8BOQ - chains A and E of the 6 polymer chains in the assembly; structure by X-ray diffraction, 1.55 A resolution.

[Chain A]
Name: Nitrogenase protein alpha chain
Organism: Azotobacter vinelandii DJ
Notes: EC 1.18.6.1
Reference sequence: C1DK94 (C1DK94_AZOVD); residues 2-516 here = UniProt positions 2-516
Sequence (515 residues; each row starts with the number of its first residue):
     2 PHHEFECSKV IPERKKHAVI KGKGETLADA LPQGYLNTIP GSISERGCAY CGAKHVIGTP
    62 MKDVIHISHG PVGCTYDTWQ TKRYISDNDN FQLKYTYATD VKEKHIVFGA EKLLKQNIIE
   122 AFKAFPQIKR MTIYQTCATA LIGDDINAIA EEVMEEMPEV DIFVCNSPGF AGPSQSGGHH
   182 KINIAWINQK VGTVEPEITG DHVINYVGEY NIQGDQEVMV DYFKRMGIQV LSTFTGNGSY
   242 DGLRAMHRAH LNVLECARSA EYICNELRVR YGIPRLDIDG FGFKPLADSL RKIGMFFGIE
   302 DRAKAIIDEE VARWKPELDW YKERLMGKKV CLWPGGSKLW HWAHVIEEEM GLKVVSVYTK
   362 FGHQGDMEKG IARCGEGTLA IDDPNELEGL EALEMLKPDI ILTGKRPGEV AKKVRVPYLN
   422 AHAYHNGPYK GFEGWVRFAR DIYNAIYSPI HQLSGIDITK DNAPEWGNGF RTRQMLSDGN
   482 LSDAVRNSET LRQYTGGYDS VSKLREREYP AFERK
Bound ions: fe(8)-S(7) cluster Fe: Cys49, Cys75, Cys138 (shared with 3 residues of chain B); FeFe cofactor Fe: Cys257, His423 (together with 3-hydroxy-3-carboxy-adipic acid, oxygen atom)
Ligand contacts:
  - fe(8)-S(7) cluster (CLF): Cys49, Tyr51, Pro72, Gly74, Cys75, Asp78, Thr137, Cys138, Pro169, Gly170
  - hydrosulfuric acid (H2S): Arg47, Gly48, Ser175, Gln176, Lys361, Phe362
  - 3-hydroxy-3-carboxy-adipic acid (HCA): Cys52, His56, Thr82, Lys83, Gln176, Lys361, Gly405, Lys406, Pro408, His423
  - oxygen atom / FeFe cofactor: Val57, Lys83, Gln176, His180, Tyr211, Ile213, Cys257, Arg259, Ser260, Pro335, Gly336, Gly337, Ser338, Lys339, Lys361, Phe362, His423
Reported in the primary citation:
  - FeFe cofactor Fe coordination: Cys257, His423
  - binding site for FeFe cofactor Fe: His180
  - contacts within the chain: Gly48-Gln176 (backbone contact)
  - binding site for 3-hydroxy-3-carboxy-adipic acid: Cys52
  - catalytic residues: His180 (proposed by the authors, not directly observed)

[Chain E]
Name: Fe-only nitrogenase, beta subunit
Organism: Azotobacter vinelandii DJ
Reference sequence: C1DK92 (C1DK92_AZOVD); residues 2-462 here = UniProt positions 2-462
Sequence (461 residues; row label = number of the first residue in the row):
     2 TCEVKEKGRV GTINPIFTCQ PAGAQFVSIG IKDCIGIVHG GQGCVMFVRL IFSQHYKESF
    62 ELASSSLHED GAVFGACGRV EEAVDVLLSR YPDVKVVPII TTCSTEIIGD DVDGVIKKLN
   122 EGLLKEKFPD REVHLIAMHT PSFVGSMISG YDVAVRDVVR HFAKREAPND KINLLTGWVN
   182 PGDVKELKHL LGEMDIEANV LFEIESFDSP ILPDGSAVSH GNTTIEDLID TGNARATFAL
   242 NRYEGTKAAE YLQKKFEIPA IIGPTPIGIR NTDIFLQNLK KATGKPIPQS LAHERGVAID
   302 ALADLTHMFL AEKRVAIYGA PDLVIGLAEF CLDLEMKPVL LLLGDDNSKY VDDPRIKALQ
   362 ENVDYGMEIV TNADFWELEN RIKNEGLELD LILGHSKGRF ISIDYNIPML RVGFPTYDRA
   422 GLFRYPTVGY GGAIWLAEQM ANTLFADMEH KKNKEWVLNV W
Bound ions: fe(8)-S(7) cluster Fe: Cys20, Cys45, Cys104 (shared with 3 residues of chain D); Mg2+ site 1: Glu59 (shared with 1 residue of chain B); Mg2+ site 2: Asp301 (shared with 1 residue of chain B)
Ligand contacts: fe(8)-S(7) cluster (CLF): Cys20, Pro22, Gly42, Gln43, Gly44, Cys45, Phe48, Thr103, Cys104, Ser143

[How chain A and chain E interact]
Contacting residue pairs (94):
  Gln81(A) with Asn460(E)
  Thr82(A) with Asn460(E); Val461(E)
  Lys83(A) with Asn460(E), hydrogen bond (backbone-side chain)
  Arg84(A) with Trp457(E); Val458(E), hydrogen bond (side chain-backbone); Asn460(E), hydrogen bond; Val461(E); Trp462(E)
  Ile86(A) with Trp457(E)
  Asn91(A) with Trp457(E)
  Gln214(A) with Lys455(E), hydrogen bond; Trp457(E); Val458(E)
  Lys406(A) with Val461(E); Trp462(E), hydrogen bond (side chain-backbone)
  Lys413(A) with Asp301(E), salt bridge; Asp305(E), salt bridge
  Lys414(A) with Asp301(E), salt bridge
  Tyr419(A) with His308(E), hydrogen bond (backbone-side chain); Trp462(E)
  Leu420(A) with His308(E)
  Asn421(A) with Val461(E)
  Ala424(A) with Val461(E), hydrophobic
  His426(A) with His308(E); Met309(E)
  Asn427(A) with His308(E); Met309(E)
  Gly428(A) with Lys455(E), hydrogen bond (backbone-side chain)
  Arg438(A) with Lys455(E)
  Arg441(A) with Glu313(E), salt bridge
  Asn445(A) with His308(E); Ala312(E); Glu313(E), hydrogen bond; Glu336(E)
  Ala446(A) with His308(E)
  Ser449(A) with Glu336(E)
  Pro450(A) with Arg271(E); Asp334(E); Glu336(E)
  Ile451(A) with Ile300(E), hydrophobic; Leu303(E), hydrophobic; Thr307(E); Asp334(E)
  Gln453(A) with Arg271(E), hydrogen bond
  Leu454(A) with Ile270(E), hydrophobic; Arg271(E); Asp274(E); Arg296(E), hydrogen bond (backbone-side chain); Asp334(E)
  Ser455(A) with Ile300(E)
  Ile457(A) with Arg296(E), hydrogen bond (backbone-side chain)
  Ile459(A) with Asp274(E); Ile288(E); Arg296(E); Tyr431(E)
  Thr460(A) with Ile288(E); Pro289(E); Gln290(E)
  Asp462(A) with Lys281(E), salt bridge
  Pro465(A) with Gln278(E)
  Glu466(A) with Gln278(E); Lys282(E), salt bridge
  Trp467(A) with Arg271(E); Asp274(E); Ile275(E), hydrophobic; Gln278(E)
  Gly468(A) with Ile275(E)
  Asn469(A) with Arg271(E); Ile275(E); Ala359(E); Asn363(E)
  Gly470(A) with Arg271(E); Asn272(E); Glu330(E); Asp334(E)
  Phe471(A) with Arg271(E); Glu330(E); Leu333(E), hydrophobic; Asp334(E); Ala359(E); Leu360(E), hydrophobic; Asn363(E)
  Arg472(A) with Arg271(E); Asp334(E), hydrogen bond (backbone-side chain)
  Arg474(A) with Glu313(E), salt bridge; Glu336(E), hydrogen bond (side chain-backbone)
  Gln475(A) with Asp365(E), hydrogen bond
  Met476(A) with Asn363(E)
  Tyr499(A) with Lys314(E); Met449(E); Asn454(E); Lys455(E)
  Asp500(A) with Lys455(E)
Also at the interface, not in a pair above, chain A (51 interface residues in all): Leu94, Glu410, Asp442, Tyr448, Ala464, Thr473, Gln494
Also at the interface, not in a pair above, chain E (45 interface residues in all): Leu277, Leu292, Ala293, Ala304, Phe310, Leu335

[Overview]
The interface between chain A and chain E involves 51 residues on one side and 45 on the other, with 14
hydrogen bonds and 7 salt bridges. Polar pairs include Lys413(A)-Asp301(E), Lys413(A)-Asp305(E) and
Lys414(A)-Asp301(E). From the paper: the catalytic residue His180(A); a binding site for FeFe cofactor Fe at
His180(A).
Chain A is Nitrogenase protein alpha chain and chain E is Fe-only nitrogenase, beta subunit, both from
Azotobacter vinelandii DJ; the structure, A. vinelandii Fe-nitrogenase FeFe protein, was determined by X-ray
diffraction.
